1J2U - chains A and B of the 6 polymer chains in the assembly; structure by X-ray diffraction, 1.85 A resolution.

# Chain A (and B)
Molecule: creatinine amidohydrolase
Source organism: Pseudomonas putida
Notes: EC 3.5.2.10; chain B of this document is another copy of the same molecule, construct and numbering; everything in this record applies to it too
UniProtKB: P83772 (P83772_PSEPU); residues 1-260 here = UniProt positions 1-260
Chain sequence (260 residues; numbered 1 to 260; the number before each row is that of its first residue):
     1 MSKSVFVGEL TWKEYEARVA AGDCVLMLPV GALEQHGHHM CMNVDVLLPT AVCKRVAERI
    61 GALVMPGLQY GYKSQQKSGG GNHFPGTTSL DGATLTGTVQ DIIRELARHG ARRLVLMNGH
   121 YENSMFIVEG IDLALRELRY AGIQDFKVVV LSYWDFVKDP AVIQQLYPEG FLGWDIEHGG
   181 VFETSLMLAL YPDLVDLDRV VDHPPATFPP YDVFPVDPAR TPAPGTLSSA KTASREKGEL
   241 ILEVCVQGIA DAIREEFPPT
Unresolved in the structure: 1-2, 260
Metal / ion sites: Zn2+ site 1: Glu34, Asp45, His120; Zn2+ site 2: His36, Asp45, Glu183
Curated features (UniProtKB/Swiss-Prot):
  - binding site (Mn(2+)): Glu34, Asp45, His120
  - binding site (Zn(2+)): Glu34, His36, Asp45, His120, Glu183
  - binding site (creatine): Ser78, Tyr121, Trp174, Asp175, His178
  - site: Glu122 (Coordinates a catalytic water molecule)
  - mutagenesis: Tyr121 (Y121A: 30-fold decrease in catalytic efficiency), Glu122 (E122Q: 700-fold decrease in catalytic efficiency. No ion in metal binding site 1), Trp154 (W154A: Loss of activity; W154F: 340-fold decrease in catalytic efficiency), Trp174 (W174A: Nearly no activity; W174F: 2-fold decrease in catalytic efficiency), His178 (H178A: Loss of activity), Glu183 (E183Q: Loss of activity)

# How chain A and chain B interact
Pairs across the interface (72; chain A residue first):
  Tyr72(A) - Met125(B)  hydrophobic
  Tyr72(A) - Val128(B)
  Tyr72(A) - Glu129(B)  hydrogen bond
  Lys73(A) - Glu129(B)  salt bridge
  Lys73(A) - Asp132(B)  salt bridge
  Lys73(A) - Leu133(B)
  Lys73(A) - Arg136(B)
  Gln75(A) - Val128(B)
  Asp91(A) - Glu129(B)
  Asp91(A) - Leu133(B)
  Asp91(A) - Arg136(B)  salt bridge
  Gly92(A) - Glu129(B)  hydrogen bond (backbone-side chain)
  Met125(A) - Tyr72(B)  hydrophobic
  Met125(A) - Met125(B)  hydrophobic
  Met125(A) - Phe126(B)
  Phe126(A) - Met125(B)
  Phe126(A) - Phe126(B)  hydrophobic
  Val128(A) - Tyr72(B)
  Val128(A) - Gln75(B)
  Glu129(A) - Tyr72(B)  hydrogen bond
  Glu129(A) - Lys73(B)  salt bridge
  Glu129(A) - Asp91(B)
  Glu129(A) - Gly92(B)  hydrogen bond (side chain-backbone)
  Ile131(A) - Phe214(B)  hydrophobic
  Asp132(A) - Lys73(B)  salt bridge
  Leu133(A) - Lys73(B)
  Leu133(A) - Asp91(B)
  Leu135(A) - Phe214(B)  hydrophobic
  Leu135(A) - Pro215(B)
  Arg136(A) - Lys73(B)
  Arg136(A) - Asp91(B)  salt bridge
  Phe146(A) - Pro215(B)
  Lys147(A) - Val213(B)
  Lys147(A) - Phe214(B)
  Val148(A) - Asp212(B)
  Val148(A) - Val213(B)
  Val148(A) - Phe214(B)  hydrogen bond (backbone-backbone)
  Val149(A) - Tyr211(B)  hydrophobic
  Val149(A) - Asp212(B)
  Val150(A) - Tyr211(B)
  Val150(A) - Asp212(B)  hydrogen bond (backbone-backbone)
  Val150(A) - Phe214(B)  hydrophobic
  Leu151(A) - Pro210(B)
  Leu151(A) - Tyr211(B)  hydrophobic
  Asp155(A) - Pro210(B)
  Phe156(A) - Pro210(B)
  Pro210(A) - Leu151(B)
  Pro210(A) - Asp155(B)
  Pro210(A) - Phe156(B)
  Tyr211(A) - Val149(B)  hydrophobic
  Tyr211(A) - Val150(B)
  Tyr211(A) - Leu151(B)  hydrophobic
  Tyr211(A) - Phe156(B)  hydrophobic
  Tyr211(A) - Ala252(B)  hydrophobic
  Tyr211(A) - Glu256(B)  hydrogen bond
  Asp212(A) - Val148(B)
  Asp212(A) - Val149(B)
  Asp212(A) - Val150(B)  hydrogen bond (backbone-backbone)
  Val213(A) - Lys147(B)
  Val213(A) - Val148(B)
  Val213(A) - Glu256(B)
  Phe214(A) - Ile131(B)  hydrophobic
  Phe214(A) - Leu135(B)  hydrophobic
  Phe214(A) - Lys147(B)
  Phe214(A) - Val148(B)  hydrogen bond (backbone-backbone)
  Pro215(A) - Leu135(B)
  Pro215(A) - Phe146(B)
  Arg220(A) - Glu256(B)  salt bridge
  Ala252(A) - Tyr211(B)  hydrophobic
  Glu256(A) - Tyr211(B)  hydrogen bond
  Glu256(A) - Val213(B)
  Glu256(A) - Arg220(B)  salt bridge
Other interface residues (no listed pair), chain A (34 interface residues in all): Glu122, Lys158, Glu255
Other interface residues (no listed pair), chain B (35 interface residues in all): Glu122, Gln144, Phe208, Glu255

# Summary
The interface between chain A and chain B involves 34 residues on one side and 35 on the other, with 10
hydrogen bonds and 8 salt bridges. Among the polar pairs are Lys73(A)-Glu129(B), Lys73(A)-Asp132(B) and
Asp91(A)-Arg136(B).
Both chains are creatinine amidohydrolase (Pseudomonas putida). Entry 1J2U (Creatininase Zn) was determined by
X-ray diffraction (same publication as 1J2T and 1V7Z).
